PDB entry 7EOR | electron microscopy, 4.00 A resolution | chains A and C of the 4 polymer chains in the assembly

# Chain A (and C)
Protein: Glutamate receptor ionotropic, NMDA 2A
Source organism: Homo sapiens
Notes: chain C of this document is another copy of the same molecule, construct and numbering; everything in this record applies to it too
UniProtKB: Q12879 (NMDE1_HUMAN); residue numbers follow UniProt; this construct covers 1-842
Amino-acid sequence (853 residues; numbered 1 to 853; the number before each row is that of its first residue):
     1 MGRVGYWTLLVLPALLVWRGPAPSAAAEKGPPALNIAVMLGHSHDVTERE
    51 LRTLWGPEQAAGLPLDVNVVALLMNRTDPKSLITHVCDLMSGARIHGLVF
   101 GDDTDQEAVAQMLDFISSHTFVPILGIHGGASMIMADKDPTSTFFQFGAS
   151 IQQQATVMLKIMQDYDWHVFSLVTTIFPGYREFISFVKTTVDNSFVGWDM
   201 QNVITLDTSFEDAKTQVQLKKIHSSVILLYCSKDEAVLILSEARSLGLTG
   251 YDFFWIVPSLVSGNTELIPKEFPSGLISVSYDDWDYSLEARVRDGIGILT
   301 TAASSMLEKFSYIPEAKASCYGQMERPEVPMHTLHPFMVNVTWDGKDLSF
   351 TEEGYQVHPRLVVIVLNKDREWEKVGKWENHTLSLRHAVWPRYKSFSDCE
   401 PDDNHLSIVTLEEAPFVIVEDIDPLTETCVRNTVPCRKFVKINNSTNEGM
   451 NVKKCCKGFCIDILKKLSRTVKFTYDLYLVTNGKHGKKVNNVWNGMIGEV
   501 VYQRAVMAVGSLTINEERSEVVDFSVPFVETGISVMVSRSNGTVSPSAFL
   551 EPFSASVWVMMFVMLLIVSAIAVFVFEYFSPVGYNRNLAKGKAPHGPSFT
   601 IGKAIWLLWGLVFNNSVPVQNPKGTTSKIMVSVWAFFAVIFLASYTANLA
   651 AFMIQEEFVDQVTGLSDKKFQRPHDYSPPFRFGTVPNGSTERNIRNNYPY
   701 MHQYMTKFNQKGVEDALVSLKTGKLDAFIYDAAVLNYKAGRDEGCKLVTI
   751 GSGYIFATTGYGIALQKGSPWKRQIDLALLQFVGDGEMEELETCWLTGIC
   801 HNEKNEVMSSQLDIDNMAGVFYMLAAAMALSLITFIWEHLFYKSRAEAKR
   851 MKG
Not modelled in the structure: 1-33, 541-555, 582-597, 615-624, 656-659, 801-814, 838-853
Differences from the reference sequence: engineered mutation C794 (Leu in Q12879); expression tag (843-853)
UniProt features mapped onto this chain:
  - region: F599 to Q620 (Pore-forming)
  - binding site (Zn(2+)): H44, H128, E266, D282
  - binding site (L-glutamate): S511, T513, R518, S689, T690, D731
  - site: N614 (Functional determinant of NMDA receptors)
  - glycosylation (N-linked (GlcNAc...) asparagine): N75, N340, N380, N443, N444, N541, N687
  - natural variant: P57 (P57L: Found in a cutaneous malignant melanoma sample), P79 (P79R: In FESD), T143 (T143I: Found in a patient with autism spectrum disorder; uncertain significance), F183 (F183I: In FESD; uncertain significance), I184 (I184S: In FESD; uncertain significance), T189 (T189N: Found in a patient with schizophrenia; uncertain significance), C231 (C231Y: In FESD; uncertain significance), A243 (A243V: In FESD), D252 (D252N: Found in a cutaneous malignant melanoma sample), S278 (S278F: Found in a cutaneous malignant melanoma sample), A290 (A290V: In FESD; uncertain significance), G295 (G295S: In FESD; uncertain significance), 71 further natural variant entries in UniProt
  - mutagenesis: P552 (P552A: Changed glutamate-gated calcium ion channel activity characterized by increased desensitization ...), S632 (S632F: No effect on localization to the cell membrane. No effect on agonist potency and channel activation by glutamate and glycine), T646 (T646R: No effect on localization to the cell membrane. Results in increased glycine potency and channel activation at lower agonist concentrations)
Disulfide bonds: C87-C320, C436-C456
Covalently attached groups: N-acetylglucosamine (NAG) linked to N687
Ligand contacts: 6RM (7-[(4-fluoranylphenoxy)methyl]-3-[(1R,2R)-2-(hydroxymethyl)cyclopropyl]-2-methyl-[1,3]thiazolo[3,2-a]pyrimidin-5-one): I514, V526, P527, F528, V529, E530, T758, T759, G760, L780, V783

# Chain A / chain C interface
Pairs across the interface (9):
  A213(A) with S245(C)
  Q216(A) with Q216(C); L246(C)
  V217(A) with S245(C)
  K220(A) with G247(C)
  S245(A) with A213(C); V217(C)
  L246(A) with Q216(C)
  G247(A) with K220(C)
Also at the interface, not in a pair above, chain A (8 interface residues in all): H223
Also at the interface, not in a pair above, chain C (8 interface residues in all): H223

# In short
The chain A/chain C interface involves 8 residues from each chain. Ligands of chain A: compound 6RM.
N-acetylglucosamine is covalently linked to N687(A). UniProt lists 4 Zn2+-binding residues, 6
L-glutamate-binding residues and 3 mutagenesis sites on chain A.
Chain A and chain C are both Glutamate receptor ionotropic, NMDA 2A (Homo sapiens); the structure, Structure
of the human GluN1/GluN2A NMDA receptor in the glycine/glutamate/GNE-6901 bound state, was determined by
electron microscopy, deposited together with 7EOQ, 7EOS, 7EOT and 7EOU.
